PDB entry 5OI5 | X-ray diffraction, 2.40 A resolution | chain A

== Chain A ==
Protein: Integrase
From: Human immunodeficiency virus 1
Notes: fragment: Catalytic core domain
UniProtKB: A0A0U2K7W4 (A0A0U2K7W4_9HIV1); numbering as in UniProt (aligned over 50-212)
Chain sequence (182 residues; each row starts with the number of its first residue):
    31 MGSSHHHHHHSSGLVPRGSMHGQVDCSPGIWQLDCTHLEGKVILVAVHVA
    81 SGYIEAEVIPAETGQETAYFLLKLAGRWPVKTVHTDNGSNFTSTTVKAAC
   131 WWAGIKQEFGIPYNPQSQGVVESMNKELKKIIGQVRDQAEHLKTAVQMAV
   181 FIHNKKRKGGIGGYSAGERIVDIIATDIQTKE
Unresolved in the structure: 31-56, 138-153, 189-193, 209-212
Construct notes: initiating methionine (31); expression tag (32-49); conflict Lys-185 (Phe in A0A0U2K7W4)
Modified / non-standard residues: Cys-65 (S-(dimethylarsenic)cysteine; CAS); Cys-130 (S-(dimethylarsenic)cysteine; CAS)
Small-molecule neighbours:
  - 9VK ((2S)-2-[4-(4,4-dimethylcyclohexen-1-yl)-2-methyl-5-pyridin-2-yl-thiophen-3-yl]-2-[(2-methylpropan-2-yl)oxy]ethanoic acid): Gln-95, Ala-98, Tyr-99, Leu-102, Thr-124, Thr-125, Ala-128, Ala-129, Trp-132, Gln-168, Ala-169, Glu-170, His-171, Lys-173, Thr-174, Met-178
  - Mg2+ (MG): Lys-71, His-171, Leu-172
What the authors report for this chain:
  - binding site for 9VK: Glu-170, His-171, Thr-174

== Summary ==
Bound to chain A: compound 9VK and Mg2+. The paper reports a binding site for 9VK at Glu-170, His-171 and
Thr-174.
Chain A is Integrase (Human immunodeficiency virus 1); the structure, Dissociation of biochemical and
antiretroviral activities of Integrase-LEDGF Allosteric Inhibitors revealed by resistance of A125 polymorphic
..., was determined by X-ray diffraction (same publication as 5OI2, 5OI3, 5OI8 and 5OIA).
